Entry 8UHE (electron microscopy, 2.78 A resolution); this record covers chains C and D of the 19 polymer chains in the assembly.

[Chain C]
Protein: ApcD3
From: Synechococcus sp. PCC 7335
Reference sequence: B4WKI4 (B4WKI4_SYNS7); residues 1-181 here = UniProt positions 1-181
Chain sequence (181 residues; row label = number of the first residue in the row):
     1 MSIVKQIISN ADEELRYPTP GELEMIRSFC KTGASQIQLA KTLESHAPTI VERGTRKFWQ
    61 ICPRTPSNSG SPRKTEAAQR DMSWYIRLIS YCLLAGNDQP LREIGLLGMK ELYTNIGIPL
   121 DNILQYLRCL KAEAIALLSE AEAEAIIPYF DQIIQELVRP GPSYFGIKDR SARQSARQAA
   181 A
Unresolved in the structure: 1, 166-181
Small-molecule neighbours: mesobiliverdin IX(alpha) (M1V): F58, T65, P66, S67, K74, A77, A78, R80, D81, M82, W84, Y85, I104, G105, L112, Y113, I116, I118, N122, I123, Y126

[Chain D]
Protein: ApcB2
From: Synechococcus sp. PCC 7335
Reference sequence: B4WKI8 (B4WKI8_SYNS7); numbering as in UniProt (aligned over 1-161)
Chain sequence (161 residues; row label = number of the first residue in the row):
     1 MQDAITTLIN TSDAQGKYLD DSSLDTLQEY FRSGDLRAKA AMTISANAST IVTKTVAKSL
    61 LYTDITGPGG NMYTCRRYAA CIRDMDFFLR YGTYAMLAGD ASILDERVLN GLKETYNSLG
   121 VPVGATIRAV QAMKEVVNDM LGAEAGKEVG YYFDHICSGL S
Covalently attached groups: phycocyanobilin (CYC) linked to C81
Modified / non-standard residues: N71 (N-methyl asparagine; MEN)
Small-molecule neighbours:
  - phycocyanobilin (CYC), molecule 1: L60, I65, N71, M72, R76, R77, A80, R83, D84, M85, F87, F88, R107, V108, L112, T115, Y116, L119, V121, P122, A125, T126
  - phycocyanobilin (CYC), molecule 2: L61, Y62, T66, M72, Y73, T74, C75, Y78
From the paper describing this entry:
  - binding site for phycocyanobilin: F87

[Chain C / chain D interface]
Residue-residue contacts (67):
  S2(C) - D3(D)  hydrogen bond
  S2(C) - T6(D)
  V4(C) - D3(D)
  V4(C) - Y30(D)
  V4(C) - L97(D)
  V4(C) - A98(D)  hydrophobic
  K5(C) - M1(D)  hydrogen bond (side chain-backbone)
  K5(C) - Q2(D)
  K5(C) - D3(D)
  I8(C) - M1(D)  hydrophobic
  I8(C) - Y94(D)  hydrophobic
  I8(C) - L97(D)  hydrophobic
  A11(C) - Y94(D)  hydrogen bond (backbone-side chain)
  D12(C) - R90(D)  salt bridge
  D12(C) - Y91(D)  hydrogen bond
  D12(C) - Y94(D)
  D12(C) - R107(D)  salt bridge
  L15(C) - F87(D)  hydrophobic
  L15(C) - R90(D)
  R16(C) - R90(D)
  R16(C) - Y94(D)  hydrogen bond (backbone-side chain)
  Y17(C) - I44(D)  hydrophobic
  Y17(C) - S45(D)
  Y17(C) - A48(D)
  Y17(C) - L89(D)
  Y17(C) - R90(D)
  Y17(C) - T93(D)
  P18(C) - M42(D)
  P18(C) - L97(D)  hydrophobic
  P20(C) - M42(D)
  L23(C) - A38(D)  hydrophobic
  L23(C) - M42(D)  hydrophobic
  I26(C) - L97(D)  hydrophobic
  R27(C) - A38(D)
  F29(C) - I5(D)  hydrophobic
  F29(C) - F31(D)  hydrophobic
  C30(C) - F31(D)
  G33(C) - F31(D)
  A34(C) - Q28(D)
  I37(C) - L24(D)  hydrophobic
  I37(C) - Q28(D)
  I37(C) - F31(D)  hydrophobic
  K41(C) - D21(D)  salt bridge
  K41(C) - L24(D)
  E44(C) - Y18(D)
  E44(C) - L19(D)
  A47(C) - Y18(D)
  S83(C) - Y18(D)
  I86(C) - Y18(D)  hydrogen bond (backbone-side chain)
  R87(C) - D13(D)  salt bridge
  R87(C) - G16(D)
  R87(C) - K17(D)
  R87(C) - Y18(D)  hydrogen bond (backbone-side chain)
  S90(C) - Y18(D)
  Y91(C) - I9(D)
  Y91(C) - S12(D)  hydrogen bond
  Y91(C) - D13(D)
  Y91(C) - K17(D)  hydrogen bond (side chain-backbone)
  Y91(C) - L19(D)  hydrophobic
  L94(C) - I5(D)
  L94(C) - L19(D)  hydrophobic
  L94(C) - L24(D)  hydrophobic
  L94(C) - L27(D)  hydrophobic
  A95(C) - I5(D)  hydrophobic
  A95(C) - I9(D)  hydrophobic
  P100(C) - I9(D)  hydrophobic
  I104(C) - D13(D)
Also at the interface, not in a pair above, chain C (32 interface residues in all): L88
Also at the interface, not in a pair above, chain D (37 interface residues in all): G34, D35, A41, D86, I103

[Summary]
The interface between chain C and chain D involves 32 residues on one side and 37 on the other; the contacts
include 9 hydrogen bonds and 4 salt bridges. Among the polar pairs are D12(C)-R90(D), D12(C)-R107(D) and
K41(C)-D21(D). Ligands of chain C: mesobiliverdin IX(alpha). The paper reports a binding site for
phycocyanobilin at F87(D).
Here chain C is ApcD3 and chain D is ApcB2, both from Synechococcus sp. PCC 7335. Entry 8UHE (Structure of the
far-red light-absorbing allophycocyanin core expressed during FaRLiP) was determined by electron microscopy
together with 8UHI from the same study.
